PDB entry 1ODL | X-ray diffraction, 2.10 A resolution | chains C and D of the 6 polymer chains in the assembly

== Chain C (and D) ==
Protein: Purine nucleoside phosphorylase
Source organism: Thermus thermophilus
Notes: chain D of this document is another copy of the same molecule, construct and numbering; everything in this record applies to it too
Sequence (235 residues; numbered 1 to 235; the number before each row is that of its first residue):
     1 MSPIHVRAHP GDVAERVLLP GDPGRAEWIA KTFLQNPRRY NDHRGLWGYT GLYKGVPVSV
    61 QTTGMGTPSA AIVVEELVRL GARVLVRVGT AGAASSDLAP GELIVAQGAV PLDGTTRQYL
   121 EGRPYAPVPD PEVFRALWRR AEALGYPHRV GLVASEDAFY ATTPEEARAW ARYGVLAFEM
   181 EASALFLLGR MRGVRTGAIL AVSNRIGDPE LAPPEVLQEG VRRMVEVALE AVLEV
Not modelled in the structure: 1

== Chain C / chain D interface ==
Contacting residue pairs (63):
  Ile4(C) - Pro209(D)
  His5(C) - Met65(D)
  His5(C) - Phe159(D)
  His5(C) - Tyr160(D)
  Arg7(C) - Leu211(D)
  Asp22(C) - His43(D)  salt bridge
  Asp22(C) - Arg44(D)
  Pro23(C) - Arg44(D)
  Pro23(C) - Gly45(D)
  Arg44(C) - Gly21(D)
  Arg44(C) - Asp22(D)
  Arg44(C) - Pro23(D)
  Arg44(C) - Met65(D)
  Gly45(C) - Pro23(D)
  Leu46(C) - Met65(D)  hydrophobic
  Met65(C) - His5(D)
  Met65(C) - Arg44(D)
  Met65(C) - Leu46(D)  hydrophobic
  Met65(C) - Ser69(D)
  Gly66(C) - Pro68(D)
  Pro68(C) - Gly66(D)
  Pro68(C) - Pro68(D)
  Pro68(C) - Asp157(D)
  Pro68(C) - Met180(D)  hydrophobic
  Ser69(C) - Met65(D)
  Ile72(C) - Met65(D)  hydrophobic
  Ile72(C) - Phe159(D)  hydrophobic
  Ile72(C) - Met180(D)  hydrophobic
  Glu75(C) - Tyr160(D)
  Glu76(C) - Tyr160(D)  hydrogen bond
  Leu112(C) - Gln118(D)
  Gly114(C) - Gly114(D)
  Gly114(C) - Asp157(D)
  Thr115(C) - Asp157(D)  hydrogen bond (backbone-side chain)
  Arg117(C) - Arg117(D)
  Gln118(C) - Leu112(D)
  Gln118(C) - Glu156(D)
  Gln118(C) - Asp157(D)  hydrogen bond (side chain-backbone)
  Gln118(C) - Ala158(D)  hydrogen bond (side chain-backbone)
  Gln118(C) - Ala161(D)
  Gln118(C) - Thr162(D)  hydrogen bond
  Tyr119(C) - Tyr160(D)
  Tyr119(C) - Ala161(D)  hydrophobic
  Glu156(C) - Gln118(D)
  Asp157(C) - Pro68(D)
  Asp157(C) - Gly114(D)
  Asp157(C) - Thr115(D)  hydrogen bond (side chain-backbone)
  Asp157(C) - Gln118(D)  hydrogen bond (backbone-side chain)
  Asp157(C) - Asp157(D)
  Ala158(C) - Gln118(D)  hydrogen bond (backbone-side chain)
  Ala158(C) - Tyr119(D)  hydrophobic
  Phe159(C) - His5(D)
  Phe159(C) - Ile72(D)  hydrophobic
  Tyr160(C) - His5(D)
  Tyr160(C) - Glu75(D)
  Tyr160(C) - Glu76(D)  hydrogen bond
  Tyr160(C) - Tyr119(D)
  Ala161(C) - Gln118(D)
  Ala161(C) - Tyr119(D)  hydrophobic
  Thr162(C) - Gln118(D)
  Met180(C) - Pro68(D)  hydrophobic
  Met180(C) - Ile72(D)  hydrophobic
  Pro209(C) - Ile4(D)
Interface residues without a listed pair, chain C (36 interface residues in all): Gly21, Arg25, His43, Thr90, Asp208, Leu211
Interface residues without a listed pair, chain D (34 interface residues in all): Arg25, Thr90

== Summary ==
36 residues of chain C and 34 residues of chain D are in contact; the contacts include 9 hydrogen bonds and 1
salt bridge. Polar contacts include Asp22(C)-His43(D), Glu76(C)-Tyr160(D) and Thr115(C)-Asp157(D).
Chain C and chain D are both Purine nucleoside phosphorylase (Thermus thermophilus); the structure, Purine
nucleoside phosphorylase from thermus thermophilus, was determined by X-ray diffraction, deposited together
with 1ODJ, 1ODI and 1ODK.
